PDB entry 5OJQ | electron microscopy, 3.70 A resolution | chains A and a of the 54 polymer chains in the assembly

== Chain A ==
Molecule: Type VI secretion protein
From: Vibrio cholerae
Reference sequence: A0A085SGI6 (A0A085SGI6_VIBCL); residues 17-489 here correspond to UniProt positions 16-488 (UniProt number = residue number - 1)
Chain sequence (473 residues; row label = number of the first residue in the row):
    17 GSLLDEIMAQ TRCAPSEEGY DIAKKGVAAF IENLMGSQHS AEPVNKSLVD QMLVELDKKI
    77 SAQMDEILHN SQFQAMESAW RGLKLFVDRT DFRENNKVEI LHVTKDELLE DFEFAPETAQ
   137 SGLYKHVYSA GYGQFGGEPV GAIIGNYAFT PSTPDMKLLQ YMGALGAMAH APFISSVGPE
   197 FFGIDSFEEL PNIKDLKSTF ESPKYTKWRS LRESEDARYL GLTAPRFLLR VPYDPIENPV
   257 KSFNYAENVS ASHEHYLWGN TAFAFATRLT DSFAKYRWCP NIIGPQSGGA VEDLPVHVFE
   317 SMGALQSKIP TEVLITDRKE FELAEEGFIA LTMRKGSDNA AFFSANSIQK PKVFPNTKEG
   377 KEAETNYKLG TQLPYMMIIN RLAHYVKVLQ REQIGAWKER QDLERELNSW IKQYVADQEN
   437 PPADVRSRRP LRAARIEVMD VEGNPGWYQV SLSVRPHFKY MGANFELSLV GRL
Sequence notes: conflict C29 (Ile28 in A0A085SGI6)

== Chain a ==
Molecule: VipA
From: Vibrio cholerae
Reference sequence: A0A023PRF3 (A0A023PRF3_VIBCL); aligned to UniProt positions 21-174 over residues 2-155 (the alignment contains insertions or deletions, so no single offset holds)
Chain sequence (155 residues; numbered 2 to 156; the number before each row is that of its first residue):
     2 SKEGSVAPKE RINIKYIPAT GDAQAEVELP LKTLVVGDFK GHAEQTPLEE RATVTVDKNN
    62 FEAVMRESEL KITATVKNKL TDDENAELPV ELNFKSLADF APDAVASQVP ELKKLIELRE
   122 ALVALKGPLG NIPAFRERLQ SLLNSEESRE KLLAE

== Interface between chain A and chain a ==
Contacting residue pairs (188):
  S18(A) with L153(a)
  L19(A) with L153(a), hydrophobic
  Q26(A) with P129(a)
  R28(A) with P129(a); N132(a)
  K41(A) with E118(a), salt bridge; A122(a)
  G42(A) with A122(a)
  A44(A) with L154(a)
  A45(A) with L119(a), hydrophobic
  F46(A) with L126(a), hydrophobic
  I47(A) with L143(a), hydrophobic; R150(a); L154(a), hydrophobic
  E48(A) with L154(a)
  M51(A) with R150(a), hydrogen bond
  Q54(A) with L144(a)
  S56(A) with R137(a), hydrogen bond (side chain-backbone); L140(a); Q141(a)
  A57(A) with R137(a)
  E58(A) with L130(a); G131(a); I133(a); P134(a); A135(a); F136(a), hydrogen bond (side chain-backbone); R137(a), salt bridge
  N61(A) with L130(a); L140(a)
  K62(A) with L130(a); G131(a)
  V65(A) with L123(a); L126(a), hydrophobic
  D66(A) with K127(a), salt bridge
  L69(A) with R120(a); L123(a), hydrophobic
  L72(A) with L116(a); L119(a), hydrophobic; R120(a)
  D73(A) with R120(a), salt bridge
  K75(A) with K80(a); L81(a)
  I76(A) with L116(a), hydrophobic
  A78(A) with K80(a)
  Q79(A) with V77(a); K78(a), hydrogen bond (side chain-backbone); N79(a); K80(a), hydrogen bond (side chain-backbone); L81(a)
  M80(A) with P103(a), hydrophobic; V106(a), hydrophobic; L113(a), hydrophobic
  E82(A) with V77(a); K78(a)
  I83(A) with V77(a), hydrophobic; V106(a), hydrophobic; V110(a), hydrophobic; L113(a), hydrophobic
  N86(A) with A75(a); V77(a)
  Q88(A) with G42(a); T74(a); A75(a)
  F89(A) with I73(a), hydrophobic; F95(a), hydrophobic
  M92(A) with D39(a); K41(a)
  A95(A) with D39(a); F40(a)
  W96(A) with F40(a); F62(a); M66(a), hydrogen bond; F101(a)
  R97(A) with F101(a)
  K100(A) with F62(a)
  F102(A) with T34(a)
  V103(A) with V57(a), hydrophobic; D58(a); K59(a)
  F108(A) with V57(a); D58(a); K59(a)
  R109(A) with D23(a); A24(a), hydrogen bond (side chain-backbone); Q25(a); A26(a), hydrogen bond (backbone-backbone); E27(a), hydrogen bond (backbone-backbone)
  E110(A) with Q25(a); A26(a), hydrogen bond (side chain-backbone); E27(a); V28(a)
  N111(A) with A26(a); E27(a), hydrogen bond (side chain-backbone); V28(a), hydrogen bond (side chain-backbone); E29(a); P31(a); L32(a)
  N112(A) with P31(a); L32(a)
  K113(A) with P31(a); L32(a); K33(a); T34(a), hydrogen bond (backbone-backbone)
  V114(A) with T34(a); V36(a), hydrophobic; V55(a); T56(a); V57(a), hydrogen bond (backbone-backbone)
  E115(A) with K33(a), salt bridge; T34(a), hydrogen bond (backbone-backbone); L35(a); V36(a), hydrogen bond (backbone-backbone); T54(a); V55(a)
  I116(A) with V36(a); F40(a), hydrophobic; T54(a); V55(a), hydrogen bond (backbone-backbone); V57(a), hydrophobic
  L117(A) with V36(a), hydrogen bond (backbone-backbone); V37(a), hydrophobic; G38(a); F40(a); A53(a); T54(a)
  H118(A) with D39(a), salt bridge; F40(a); K41(a); R52(a), hydrogen bond (backbone-side chain)
  V119(A) with V37(a), hydrophobic; G38(a); D39(a), hydrogen bond (backbone-backbone); L49(a), hydrophobic
  T120(A) with D39(a); H43(a)
  E123(A) with T47(a); R52(a), salt bridge
  L124(A) with L49(a), hydrophobic
  D127(A) with L49(a)
  G138(A) with L49(a)
  L139(A) with L49(a)
  K141(A) with E50(a), hydrogen bond (side chain-backbone)
  H142(A) with L35(a); L49(a), hydrogen bond (side chain-backbone); R52(a), hydrogen bond (side chain-backbone); T54(a)
  G147(A) with K33(a)
  G153(A) with L30(a)
  E154(A) with L30(a); P31(a); K33(a), hydrogen bond (backbone-side chain)
  P155(A) with L30(a); K33(a)
  V156(A) with K33(a)
  G157(A) with L32(a); K33(a), hydrogen bond (backbone-backbone)
  A158(A) with K33(a); T34(a); L35(a), hydrogen bond (backbone-backbone)
  I159(A) with L35(a); V37(a), hydrophobic
  I160(A) with T34(a); L35(a), hydrogen bond (backbone-backbone); V36(a), hydrophobic; V37(a), hydrogen bond (backbone-backbone)
  G161(A) with V37(a)
  N162(A) with V37(a), hydrogen bond (backbone-backbone); G38(a); F40(a)
  Y163(A) with V37(a); G38(a)
  Y249(A) with P103(a)
  V256(A) with P103(a), hydrophobic; D104(a)
  K257(A) with D104(a), hydrogen bond (backbone-side chain)
  F259(A) with R120(a)
  N260(A) with R120(a), hydrogen bond
  Y261(A) with P103(a), hydrophobic
  F279(A) with V36(a), hydrophobic
  F289(A) with V28(a), hydrophobic; L32(a), hydrophobic
  R293(A) with A26(a); E27(a), hydrogen bond (side chain-backbone); V28(a)
  R397(A) with L30(a)
  Y401(A) with E29(a)
  V404(A) with L30(a), hydrophobic
Interface residues without a listed pair, chain A (98 interface residues in all): E22, K40, L50, H55, M68, L84, E93, L99, D104, T106, F130, G152, F189, T286
Interface residues without a listed pair, chain a (83 interface residues in all): A44, E45, V65, S69, L71, V91, L93, L98, A107, E156

== In short ==
98 residues of chain A and 83 residues of chain a are in contact, with 32 hydrogen bonds and 7 salt bridges.
Polar pairs include K41(A)-E118(a), E58(A)-R137(a) and D66(A)-K127(a).
Chain A is Type VI secretion protein and chain a is VipA, both from Vibrio cholerae; the structure, The
modeled structure of of wild type extended type VI secretion system sheath/tube complex in vibrio ..., was
determined by electron microscopy (same publication as 5MXN and 5MYU).
